PDB entry 8J6X | X-ray diffraction, 2.70 A resolution | chains A and D of the 4 polymer chains in the assembly

# Chain A (and D)
Name: Nucleoprotein
From: Severe acute respiratory syndrome coronavirus 2
Notes: fragment: N-terminal domain; chain D of this document is another copy of the same molecule, construct and numbering; everything in this record applies to it too
UniProtKB: P0DTC9 (NCAP_SARS2); residues 42-175 here correspond to UniProt positions 41-174 (UniProt number = residue number - 1)
Amino-acid sequence (155 residues; each row starts with the number of its first residue):
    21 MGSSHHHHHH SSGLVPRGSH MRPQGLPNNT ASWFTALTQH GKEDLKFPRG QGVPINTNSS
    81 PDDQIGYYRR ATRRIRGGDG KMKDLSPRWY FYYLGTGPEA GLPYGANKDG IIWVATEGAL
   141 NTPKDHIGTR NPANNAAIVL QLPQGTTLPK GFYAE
Disordered / not traced: 21-48, 97 (chain D: 21-47, 100)
Differences from the reference sequence: initiating methionine (21); expression tag (22-41)
Ligand contacts: U2H (N-methyl-N-[(5-phenylmethoxy-1H-indol-3-yl)methyl]propan-1-amine): N49, N151, P152, A153

# Interface between chain A and chain D
Residue-residue contacts - 19 pairs, chain A then chain D:
  G115(A) - A156(D)
  G117(A) - N154(D)
  G117(A) - N155(D)
  P118(A) - A153(D)
  P118(A) - N154(D)
  E119(A) - A153(D)
  A120(A) - P152(D)
  A120(A) - A153(D)  hydrogen bond (backbone-backbone)
  A120(A) - N155(D)
  A120(A) - A156(D)
  G121(A) - P152(D)  hydrogen bond (backbone-backbone)
  G121(A) - A153(D)  hydrogen bond (backbone-backbone)
  D145(A) - T55(D)
  D145(A) - A157(D)
  D145(A) - V159(D)
  H146(A) - V159(D)
  N151(A) - T77(D)
  N151(A) - N78(D)  hydrogen bond
  N154(A) - T77(D)
Also at the interface, not in a pair above, chain A (11 interface residues in all): T116

# In short
11 residues of chain A face 10 of chain D across their interface, with 4 hydrogen bonds. Among the polar pairs
are N151(A)-N78(D), A120(A)-A153(D) and G121(A)-P152(D). Bound to chain A: compound U2H.
Both chains are Nucleoprotein (Severe acute respiratory syndrome coronavirus 2). Entry 8J6X (Crystal structure
of SARS-CoV2 N-NTD complexed with 5-Benzyloxygramine derivative (P3-8)) was determined by X-ray diffraction
together with 8IQJ and 8IV3 from the same study.
